6H9C - chains N and I of the 32 polymer chains in the assembly; structure by electron microscopy, 3.74 A resolution.

Chain N (and I):
Protein: VP7
Organism: Haloarcula californiae ATCC 33799
Notes: chain I of this document is another copy of the same molecule, construct and numbering; everything in this record applies to it too
UniProt: A0A1C7A3R1 (A0A1C7A3R1_9VIRU); residue numbers follow UniProt; this construct covers 1-184
Sequence (184 residues; row label = number of the first residue in the row):
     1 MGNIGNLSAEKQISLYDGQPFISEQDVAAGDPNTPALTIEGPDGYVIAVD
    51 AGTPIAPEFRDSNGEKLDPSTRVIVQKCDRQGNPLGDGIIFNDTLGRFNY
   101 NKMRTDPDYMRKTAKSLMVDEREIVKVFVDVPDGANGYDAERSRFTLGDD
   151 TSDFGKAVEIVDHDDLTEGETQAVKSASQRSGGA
Unresolved in the structure: 1-2, 175-184 (chain I: 1-7, 175-184)

Chain N / chain I interface:
Pairs across the interface - 17 pairs, chain N then chain I:
  Pro69(N) with Arg144(I)
  Ser70(N) with Arg144(I), hydrogen bond
  Arg72(N) with Tyr16(I), hydrogen bond
  Asn92(N) with Thr151(I)
  Asp93(N) with Thr151(I)
  Arg97(N) with Arg104(I); Thr105(I); Thr146(I)
  Asp108(N) with Pro107(I); Phe154(I)
  Tyr109(N) with Thr105(I)
  Arg111(N) with Thr105(I); Asp149(I), salt bridge; Thr151(I), hydrogen bond; Ser152(I)
  Lys112(N) with Thr151(I); Asp153(I), salt bridge
Also at the interface, not in a pair above, chain N (14 interface residues in all): Thr94, Asn99, Met110, Thr113
Also at the interface, not in a pair above, chain I (15 interface residues in all): Ser14, Asp106, Gly148, Asp150

Overview:
14 residues of chain N face 15 of chain I across their interface; the contacts include 3 hydrogen bonds and 2
salt bridges. Polar pairs include Arg111(N)-Asp149(I), Lys112(N)-Asp153(I) and Ser70(N)-Arg144(I).
Both chains are VP7 (Haloarcula californiae ATCC 33799). Entry 6H9C (Cryo-EM structure of archaeal
extremophilic internal membrane-containing Haloarcula californiae icosahedral virus 1 (HCIV-1) at 3.74
Angstroms ...) was determined by electron microscopy together with 6H82 from the same study.
